Entry 7SCJ (electron microscopy, 3.40 A resolution); this record covers chains A and B.

[Chain A]
Name: Exostosin-1
From: Homo sapiens
Notes: EC 2.4.1.224, 2.4.1.225
UniProtKB: Q16394 (EXT1_HUMAN); numbering as in UniProt (aligned over 28-746)
Sequence (720 residues; each row starts with the number of its first residue):
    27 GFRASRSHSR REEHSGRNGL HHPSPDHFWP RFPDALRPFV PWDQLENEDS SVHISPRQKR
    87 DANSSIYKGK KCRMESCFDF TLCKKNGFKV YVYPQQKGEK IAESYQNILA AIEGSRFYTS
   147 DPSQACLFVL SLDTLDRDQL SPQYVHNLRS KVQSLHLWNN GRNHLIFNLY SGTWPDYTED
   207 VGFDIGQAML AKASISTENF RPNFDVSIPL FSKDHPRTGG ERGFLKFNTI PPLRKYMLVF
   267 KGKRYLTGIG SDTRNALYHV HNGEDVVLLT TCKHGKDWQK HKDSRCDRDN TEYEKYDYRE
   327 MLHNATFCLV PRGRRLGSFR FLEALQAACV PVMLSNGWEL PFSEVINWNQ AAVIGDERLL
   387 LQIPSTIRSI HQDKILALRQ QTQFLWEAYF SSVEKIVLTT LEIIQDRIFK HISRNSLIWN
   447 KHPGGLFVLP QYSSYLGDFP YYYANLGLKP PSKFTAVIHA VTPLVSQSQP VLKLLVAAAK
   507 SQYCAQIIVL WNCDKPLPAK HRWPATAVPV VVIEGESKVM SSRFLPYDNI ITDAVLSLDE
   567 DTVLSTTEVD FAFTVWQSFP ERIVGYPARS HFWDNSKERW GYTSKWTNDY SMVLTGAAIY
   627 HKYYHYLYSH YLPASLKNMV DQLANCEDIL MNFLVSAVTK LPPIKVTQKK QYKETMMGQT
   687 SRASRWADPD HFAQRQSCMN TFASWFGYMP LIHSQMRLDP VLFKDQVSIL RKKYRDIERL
Unresolved in the structure: 27-91, 488-501, 519-555, 674-695, 728-746
Construct notes: expression tag (27)
Cystine bridges: C98-C103, C109-C152, C298-C312, C334-C355, C652-C704
Covalent attachments: N-acetylglucosamine (NAG) linked to N330
Ligand contacts: UDP (uridine-5'-diphosphate): K267, G268, K269, Y271, R280, Y319, Y324, G339, R340, S344, F345, R346, E349
What the authors report for this chain:
  - post-translational modification sites: N330
  - conformationally variable residues (order/disorder transition): H300 to K302
  - binding site for 2-acetamido-2-deoxy-alpha-D-glucopyranose: D164, W200, Y271, R341
  - binding site for beta-D-glucopyranuronic acid: Y203
  - catalytic residues: Y271, R280, R341 (from molecular simulation)
  - mutagenesis - K269A: decreased catalytic activity (co-polymerase activity)
  - mutagenesis - D565A, D567A, R595A, W612A: decreased catalytic activity
  - disease-associated variants - D164H, R280G, R280S, R340C, R340H, R340L: abolished catalytic activity (citing earlier work)
  - mutagenesis - K269A: unchanged catalytic activity

[Chain B]
Name: Exostosin-2
From: Homo sapiens
Notes: EC 2.4.1.224, 2.4.1.225
UniProtKB: Q93063 (EXT2_HUMAN); numbering as in UniProt (aligned over 46-718)
Sequence (673 residues; each row starts with the number of its first residue):
    46 WPHSIESSND WNVEKRSIRD VPVVRLPADS PIPERGDLSC RMHTCFDVYR CGFNPKNKIK
   106 VYIYALKKYV DDFGVSVSNT ISREYNELLM AISDSDYYTD DINRACLFVP SIDVLNQNTL
   166 RIKETAQAMA QLSRWDRGTN HLLFNMLPGG PPDYNTALDV PRDRALLAGG GFSTWTYRQG
   226 YDVSIPVYSP LSAEVDLPEK GPGPRQYFLL SSQVGLHPEY REDLEALQVK HGESVLVLDK
   286 CTNLSEGVLS VRKRCHKHQV FDYPQVLQEA TFCVVLRGAR LGQAVLSDVL QAGCVPVVIA
   346 DSYILPFSEV LDWKRASVVV PEEKMSDVYS ILQSIPQRQI EEMQRQARWF WEAYFQSIKA
   406 IALATLQIIN DRIYPYAAIS YEEWNDPPAV KWGSVSNPLF LPLIPPQSQG FTAIVLTYDR
   466 VESLFRVITE VSKVPSLSKL LVVWNNQNKN PPEDSLWPKI RVPLKVVRTA ENKLSNRFFP
   526 YDEIETEAVL AIDDDIIMLT SDELQFGYEV WREFPDRLVG YPGRLHLWDH EMNKWKYESE
   586 WTNEVSMVLT GAAFYHKYFN YLYTYKMPGD IKNWVDAHMN CEDIAMNFLV ANVTGKAVIK
   646 VTPRKKFKCP ECTAIDGLSL DQTHMVERSE CINKFASVFG TMPLKVVEHR ADPVLYKDDF
   706 PEKLKSFPNI GSL
Unresolved in the structure: 46-81, 112-125, 286-296, 502-506, 648-667, 700-718
Cystine bridges: C85-C90, C96-C151, C318-C339, C626-C676
Covalent attachments: glycan linked to N637
Ligand contacts: UDP (uridine-5'-diphosphate): L461, T462, Y463, R465, N490, N517, L519, D538, D540, M624
Curated features (UniProtKB/Swiss-Prot):
  - binding site (UDP): L461, R465, N490, N517, D538, D539
  - binding site (UDP-N-acetyl-alpha-D-glucosamine): R465, N490, N517, R522, D538, D539, D540, E627, D628, R673
  - binding site (Mn(2+)): D540
  - binding site (a protein): Y582, S584, K651, K653
  - glycosylation (N-linked (GlcNAc...) asparagine): N288, N637
  - natural variant: C85 (C85R: In EXT2), M87 (M87R: In SSMS), R95 (R95C: In SSMS), L152 (L152R: In EXT2), R179 (R179S: In EXT2), A202 (A202V: In EXT2), R223 (R223P: In EXT2), D227 (D227N: In EXT2), I380 (I380T: In EXT2), E576 (E576K: In osteochondroma)
  - mutagenesis: R266 (R266A: No effect on N-acetylglucosaminyl-proteoglycan 4-beta-glucuronosyltransferase activity), Y308 (Y308A: Increased N-acetylglucosaminyl-proteoglycan 4-beta-glucuronosyltransferase activity. Decreased glucuronosyl-N-acetylglucosaminyl-proteoglycan 4-alpha-N-acetylglucosaminyltransferase activity), R325 (R325A: Increased N-acetylglucosaminyl-proteoglycan 4-beta-glucuronosyltransferase activity. No effect on glucuronosyl-N-acetylglucosaminyl-proteoglycan 4-alpha-N-acetylglucosaminyltransferase activity), Q328 (Q328A: No effect on N-acetylglucosaminyl-proteoglycan 4-beta-glucuronosyltransferase activity ...), D538 (D538A: Decreased N-acetylglucosaminyl-proteoglycan 4-beta-glucuronosyltransferase activity. Loss of glucuronosyl-N-acetylglucosaminyl-proteoglycan 4-alpha-N-acetylglucosaminyltransferase activity ...), D540 (D540A: Increased N-acetylglucosaminyl-proteoglycan 4-beta-glucuronosyltransferase activity. Decreased glucuronosyl-N-acetylglucosaminyl-proteoglycan 4-alpha-N-acetylglucosaminyltransferase activity ...), R569 (R569A: Increased N-acetylglucosaminyl-proteoglycan 4-beta-glucuronosyltransferase activity. Loss of glucuronosyl-N-acetylglucosaminyl-proteoglycan 4-alpha-N-acetylglucosaminyltransferase activity), E585 (E585A: Decreased N-acetylglucosaminyl-proteoglycan 4-beta-glucuronosyltransferase activity. Decreased glucuronosyl-N-acetylglucosaminyl-proteoglycan 4-alpha-N-acetylglucosaminyltransferase activity)
What the authors report for this chain:
  - mutagenesis - E585A: decreased catalytic activity (co-polymerase activity)
  - mutagenesis - R325A, E585A: unchanged catalytic activity
  - mutagenesis - Y308A: decreased catalytic activity
  - mutagenesis - Q328A: increased catalytic activity
  - mutagenesis - D538A, R569A: decreased catalytic activity (GlcNAc transferase activity)
  - disease-associated variants - D227N: decreased stability (proposed by the authors, not directly observed)
  - catalytic residues: R465, R522, D538, N625, E627, D628, R673 (from molecular simulation)
  - mutagenesis - D538A, R569A: decreased catalytic activity on 5-mer

[Chain A / chain B interface]
Pairs across the interface (108):
  Y93(A) - W220(B)
  K97(A) - W220(B)  hydrogen bond (backbone-side chain)
  R99(A) - T219(B)  hydrogen bond (side chain-backbone)
  R99(A) - W220(B)
  E101(A) - T219(B)
  E101(A) - W220(B)
  E101(A) - S347(B)
  S102(A) - W220(B)
  T223(A) - R86(B)  hydrogen bond (backbone-side chain)
  T223(A) - H88(B)
  E224(A) - S84(B)
  E224(A) - H88(B)
  E224(A) - T89(B)
  P228(A) - Q224(B)
  N229(A) - T219(B)
  L251(A) - L448(B)
  K252(A) - L448(B)
  K252(A) - P450(B)
  F253(A) - P450(B)  hydrophobic
  F253(A) - P451(B)
  F253(A) - S453(B)
  F253(A) - Q454(B)
  N254(A) - L444(B)
  N254(A) - E532(B)
  N254(A) - H601(B)  hydrogen bond (backbone-side chain)
  T255(A) - E532(B)
  I256(A) - E532(B)
  I256(A) - K602(B)  hydrogen bond (backbone-side chain)
  I256(A) - Y603(B)
  I256(A) - Y606(B)  hydrophobic
  N362(A) - H88(B)
  G363(A) - H88(B)
  E370(A) - Q224(B)
  N375(A) - P420(B)
  N375(A) - A423(B)
  I380(A) - P420(B)
  R384(A) - M87(B)
  R384(A) - H88(B)  hydrogen bond (side chain-backbone)
  R384(A) - F91(B)
  R384(A) - V93(B)
  R384(A) - Y94(B)
  L385(A) - V93(B)
  Q388(A) - G97(B)
  Q388(A) - F98(B)  hydrogen bond (side chain-backbone)
  T392(A) - F98(B)
  T392(A) - Y421(B)
  S395(A) - F98(B)
  H397(A) - Y606(B)
  D399(A) - Y603(B)  hydrogen bond
  K400(A) - Y421(B)  hydrogen bond (side chain-backbone)
  L402(A) - Y603(B)  hydrophobic
  Q406(A) - P443(B)  hydrogen bond (side chain-backbone)
  Q406(A) - L444(B)
  Q406(A) - F445(B)
  Q406(A) - L446(B)
  Q407(A) - F445(B)
  Q409(A) - L446(B)
  F410(A) - L446(B)  hydrophobic
  K436(A) - V364(B)
  H437(A) - I376(B)
  S439(A) - K359(B)  hydrogen bond
  N441(A) - D357(B)
  N441(A) - R360(B)
  S442(A) - D357(B)
  S442(A) - Y426(B)
  L443(A) - Y426(B)
  L443(A) - E427(B)
  K447(A) - E427(B)
  H448(A) - P447(B)
  Y461(A) - R383(B)
  Y461(A) - Q384(B)
  Y461(A) - E387(B)
  L462(A) - R360(B)
  D464(A) - R383(B)  salt bridge
  A470(A) - S439(B)
  A470(A) - V440(B)  hydrogen bond (backbone-backbone)
  N471(A) - S439(B)
  L472(A) - R360(B)
  L472(A) - G438(B)
  S584(A) - V692(B)
  S584(A) - H694(B)  hydrogen bond
  F585(A) - R562(B)
  T665(A) - P447(B)
  K666(A) - P447(B)
  L667(A) - P447(B)  hydrophobic
  S720(A) - E558(B)  hydrogen bond
  Q721(A) - F551(B)
  Q721(A) - E554(B)  hydrogen bond
  Q721(A) - E558(B)  hydrogen bond (backbone-side chain)
  Q721(A) - V699(B)
  M722(A) - E558(B)
  M722(A) - F559(B)  hydrophobic
  M722(A) - V699(B)
  R723(A) - R695(B)
  R723(A) - A696(B)
  R723(A) - D697(B)  salt bridge
  R723(A) - P698(B)  hydrogen bond (side chain-backbone)
  L724(A) - R695(B)
  L724(A) - A696(B)  hydrophobic
  D725(A) - E693(B)
  D725(A) - H694(B)
  D725(A) - R695(B)  hydrogen bond (backbone-backbone)
  D725(A) - D697(B)
  P726(A) - E693(B)
  P726(A) - R695(B)
  V727(A) - N588(B)
  V727(A) - E693(B)  hydrogen bond (backbone-backbone)
  V727(A) - R695(B)
Also at the interface, not in a pair above, chain A (81 interface residues in all): F106, S222, P257, Q376, V379, D382, S391, I396, Q398, A403, F435, R440, S460, G473, F577, V581, R588, Y616, P668, I718, H719
Also at the interface, not in a pair above, chain B (69 interface residues in all): C96, V363, E368, K369, P381, A422, V435, I449, T587, E589

[Summary]
81 residues of chain A face 69 of chain B across their interface, with 19 hydrogen bonds and 2 salt bridges.
Polar contacts include D464(A)-R383(B), R723(A)-D697(B) and K97(A)-W220(B). From the paper: catalytic residues
Y271(A), R280(A) and R465(B) among others; D164H, R280G and R280S of chain A, among others, abolish catalytic
activity; 18 substitutions were tested in all.
Here chain A is Exostosin-1 and chain B is Exostosin-2, both from Homo sapiens. Entry 7SCJ (Cryo-EM structure
of the human Exostosin-1 and Exostosin-2 heterodimer in complex with a 4-sugar oligosaccharide acceptor ...)
was determined by electron microscopy together with 7SCH, 7SCK, 7UQX and 7UQY from the same study.
